PDB entry 7O3D | electron microscopy, 3.71 A resolution | chain A

Chain A:
Protein: Transcription elongation factor SPT6
From: Saccharomyces cerevisiae (strain ATCC 204508 / S288c)
UniProt: P23615 (SPT6_YEAST); residue numbers follow UniProt; this construct covers 298-1451
Sequence (1160 residues; each row starts with the number of its first residue):
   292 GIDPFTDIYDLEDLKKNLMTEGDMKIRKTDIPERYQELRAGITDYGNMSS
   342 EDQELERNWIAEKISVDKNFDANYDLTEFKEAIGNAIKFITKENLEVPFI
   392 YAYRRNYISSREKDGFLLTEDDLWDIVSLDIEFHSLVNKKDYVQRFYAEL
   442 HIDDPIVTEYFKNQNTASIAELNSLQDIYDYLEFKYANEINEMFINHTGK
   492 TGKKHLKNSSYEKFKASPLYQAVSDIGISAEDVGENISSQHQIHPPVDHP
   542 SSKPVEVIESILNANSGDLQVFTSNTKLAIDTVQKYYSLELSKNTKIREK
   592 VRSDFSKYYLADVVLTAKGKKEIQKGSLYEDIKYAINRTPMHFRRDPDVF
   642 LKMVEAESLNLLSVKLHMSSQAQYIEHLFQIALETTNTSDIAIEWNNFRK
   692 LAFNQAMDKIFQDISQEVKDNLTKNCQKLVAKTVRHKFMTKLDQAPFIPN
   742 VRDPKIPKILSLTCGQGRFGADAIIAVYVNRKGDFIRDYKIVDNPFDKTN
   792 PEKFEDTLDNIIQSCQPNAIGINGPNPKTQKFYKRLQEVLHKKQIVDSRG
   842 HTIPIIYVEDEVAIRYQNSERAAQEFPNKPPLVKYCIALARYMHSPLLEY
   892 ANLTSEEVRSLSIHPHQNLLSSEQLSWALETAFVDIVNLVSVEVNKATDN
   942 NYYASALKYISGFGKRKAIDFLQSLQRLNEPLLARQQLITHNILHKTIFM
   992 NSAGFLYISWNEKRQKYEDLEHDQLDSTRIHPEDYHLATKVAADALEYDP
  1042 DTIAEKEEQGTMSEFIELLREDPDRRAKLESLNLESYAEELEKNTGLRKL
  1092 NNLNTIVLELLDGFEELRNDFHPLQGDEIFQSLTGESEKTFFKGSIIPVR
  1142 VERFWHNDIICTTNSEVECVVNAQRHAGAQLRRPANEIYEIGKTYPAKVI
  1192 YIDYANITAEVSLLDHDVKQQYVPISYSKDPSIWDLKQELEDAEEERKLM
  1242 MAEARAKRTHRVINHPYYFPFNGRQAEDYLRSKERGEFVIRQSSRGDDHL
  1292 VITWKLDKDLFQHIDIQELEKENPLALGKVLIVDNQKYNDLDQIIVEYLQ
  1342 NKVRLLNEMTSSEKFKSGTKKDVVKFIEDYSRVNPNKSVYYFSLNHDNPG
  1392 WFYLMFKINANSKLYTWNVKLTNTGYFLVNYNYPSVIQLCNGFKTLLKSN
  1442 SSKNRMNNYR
Unresolved in the structure: 292-319, 437-602, 623-627, 664-699, 1004-1009, 1211-1212, 1244-1451
Differences from the reference sequence: expression tag (292-297)
Disulfide bonds: Cys1152-Cys1160
Reported in the primary citation:
  - mutagenesis - R1282H: abolished binding to N-terminal region of Spt6
  - mutagenesis - K1355A/K1435A: unchanged binding to N-terminal region of Spt6

In short:
From the paper: R1282H abolishes binding to N-terminal region of Spt6; K1355A/K1435A leave binding to
N-terminal region of Spt6 unchanged.
Chain A is Transcription elongation factor SPT6 (Saccharomyces cerevisiae (strain ATCC 204508 / S288c)); the
structure, Cooperation between the intrinsically disordered and ordered regions of Spt6 regulates nucleosome
and Pol II CTD ..., was determined by electron microscopy together with 7O6B from the same study.
